Entry 4K4R (X-ray diffraction, 1.80 A resolution); this record covers chains A and B.

== Chain A (and B) ==
Molecule: Gag-Pol polyprotein
From: Human immunodeficiency virus type 1
Notes: EC 3.4.23.16; chain B of this document is another copy of the same molecule, construct and numbering; everything in this record applies to it too
UniProt: P12499 (POL_HV1Z2); residues 1-99 here = UniProt positions 1-99
Amino-acid sequence (99 residues; numbered 1 to 99; the number before each row is that of its first residue):
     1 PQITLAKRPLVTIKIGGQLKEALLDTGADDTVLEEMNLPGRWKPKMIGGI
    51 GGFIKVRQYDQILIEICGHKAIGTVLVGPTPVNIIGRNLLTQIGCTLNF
Differences from the reference sequence: engineered mutation Ala6 (Trp in P12499)
Small-molecule neighbours:
  - 1-bromonaphthalene-2-carboxylic acid (27B): Lys14, Leu63, Ile64, Glu65, Lys70, Ala71
  - TL-3, C2 symmetric inhibitor (3TL; benzyl [(1S,4S,7S,8R,9R,10S,13S,16S)-7,10-dibenzyl-8,9-dihydroxy-1,16-dimethyl-4,13-bis(1-methylethyl)-2,5,12,15,18-pentaoxo-20-phenyl-19-oxa-3,6,11,14,17-pentaazaicos-1-yl]carbamate): Arg8, Leu23, Asp25, Gly27, Ala28, Asp29, Asp30, Val32, Lys45, Met46, Ile47, Gly48, Gly49, Ile50, Phe53, Pro81, Val82, Ile84
Reported in the primary citation:
  - binding site for 1-bromonaphthalene-2-carboxylic acid: Lys14, Phe53, Leu63, Glu65, Lys70
  - conformationally variable residues (side-chain flip): Lys14
  - mutagenesis - W6A: unchanged stability

== Chain A / chain B interface ==
Contacting residue pairs (93; chain A residue first):
  Pro1(A) - Leu97(B)
  Pro1(A) - Asn98(B)
  Pro1(A) - Phe99(B)  hydrogen bond (backbone-backbone)
  Gln2(A) - Thr96(B)
  Gln2(A) - Leu97(B)
  Gln2(A) - Asn98(B)  hydrogen bond
  Ile3(A) - Thr96(B)
  Ile3(A) - Leu97(B)  hydrogen bond (backbone-backbone)
  Ile3(A) - Phe99(B)  hydrophobic
  Leu5(A) - Thr26(B)
  Leu5(A) - Arg87(B)  hydrogen bond (backbone-side chain)
  Leu5(A) - Leu90(B)  hydrophobic
  Leu5(A) - Thr91(B)
  Leu5(A) - Cys95(B)
  Ala6(A) - Arg87(B)  hydrogen bond (backbone-side chain)
  Ala6(A) - Thr91(B)
  Lys7(A) - Arg87(B)
  Arg8(A) - Asp29(B)  salt bridge
  Arg8(A) - Arg87(B)
  Pro9(A) - Thr26(B)
  Pro9(A) - Arg87(B)
  Leu23(A) - Gly27(B)
  Leu24(A) - Thr26(B)  hydrogen bond (backbone-side chain)
  Leu24(A) - Leu97(B)  hydrophobic
  Asp25(A) - Asp25(B)
  Asp25(A) - Thr26(B)
  Asp25(A) - Gly27(B)  hydrogen bond (side chain-backbone)
  Thr26(A) - Leu5(B)
  Thr26(A) - Pro9(B)
  Thr26(A) - Leu24(B)  hydrogen bond (side chain-backbone)
  Thr26(A) - Asp25(B)
  Thr26(A) - Thr26(B)  hydrogen bond (side chain-backbone)
  Thr26(A) - Leu97(B)
  Gly27(A) - Leu23(B)
  Gly27(A) - Asp25(B)  hydrogen bond (backbone-side chain)
  Asp29(A) - Arg8(B)  salt bridge
  Ile50(A) - Gly49(B)
  Ile50(A) - Ile50(B)
  Ile50(A) - Gly51(B)  hydrogen bond (backbone-backbone)
  Ile50(A) - Gly52(B)
  Ile50(A) - Ile54(B)  hydrophobic
  Ile50(A) - Thr80(B)
  Gly51(A) - Gly51(B)
  Gly51(A) - Gly52(B)
  Gly51(A) - Phe53(B)
  Gly51(A) - Ile54(B)
  Gly52(A) - Gly51(B)
  Ile54(A) - Ile50(B)  hydrophobic
  Cys67(A) - Phe99(B)  hydrophobic
  His69(A) - Phe99(B)
  Thr80(A) - Ile50(B)
  Arg87(A) - Leu5(B)  hydrogen bond (side chain-backbone)
  Arg87(A) - Ala6(B)  hydrogen bond (side chain-backbone)
  Arg87(A) - Lys7(B)
  Arg87(A) - Arg8(B)
  Arg87(A) - Pro9(B)
  Leu90(A) - Leu5(B)  hydrophobic
  Thr91(A) - Leu5(B)
  Thr91(A) - Ala6(B)
  Ile93(A) - Phe99(B)
  Gly94(A) - Asn98(B)
  Gly94(A) - Phe99(B)
  Cys95(A) - Leu5(B)
  Cys95(A) - Leu97(B)  hydrophobic
  Cys95(A) - Asn98(B)
  Cys95(A) - Phe99(B)  hydrophobic
  Thr96(A) - Gln2(B)
  Thr96(A) - Ile3(B)
  Thr96(A) - Thr4(B)
  Thr96(A) - Thr96(B)
  Thr96(A) - Leu97(B)
  Thr96(A) - Asn98(B)  hydrogen bond (backbone-backbone)
  Leu97(A) - Pro1(B)
  Leu97(A) - Gln2(B)
  Leu97(A) - Ile3(B)  hydrogen bond (backbone-backbone)
  Leu97(A) - Leu24(B)  hydrophobic
  Leu97(A) - Thr26(B)
  Leu97(A) - Cys95(B)  hydrophobic
  Leu97(A) - Thr96(B)
  Leu97(A) - Leu97(B)  hydrophobic
  Asn98(A) - Pro1(B)
  Asn98(A) - Gln2(B)  hydrogen bond
  Asn98(A) - Gly94(B)
  Asn98(A) - Cys95(B)
  Asn98(A) - Thr96(B)  hydrogen bond (backbone-backbone)
  Asn98(A) - Asn98(B)
  Phe99(A) - Pro1(B)  hydrogen bond (backbone-backbone)
  Phe99(A) - Ile3(B)  hydrophobic
  Phe99(A) - Cys67(B)  hydrophobic
  Phe99(A) - His69(B)
  Phe99(A) - Ile93(B)
  Phe99(A) - Gly94(B)
  Phe99(A) - Cys95(B)  hydrophobic
Also at the interface, not in a pair above, chain A (37 interface residues in all): Thr4, Gly48, Gly49, Phe53, Ile66, Ile84
Also at the interface, not in a pair above, chain B (37 interface residues in all): Ile47, Ile66, Ile84

== Overview ==
Chain A and chain B each contribute 37 residues to their interface, with 18 hydrogen bonds and 2 salt bridges.
Polar contacts include Arg8(A)-Asp29(B), Gln2(A)-Asn98(B) and Leu5(A)-Arg87(B). From the paper: a binding site
for 1-bromonaphthalene-2-carboxylic acid at Lys14(A), Phe53(A) and Leu63(A) among others; W6A of chain A
leaves stability unchanged.
Chain A and chain B are both Gag-Pol polyprotein (Human immunodeficiency virus type 1); the structure, TL-3
inhibited Trp6Ala HIV Protease with 1-bromo-2-napthoic acid bound in exosite, was determined by X-ray
diffraction, deposited together with 4K4P and 4K4Q.
